PDB entry 9C0S | electron microscopy, 3.20 A resolution | chains A and B of the 5 polymer chains in the assembly

Chain A (and B):
Name: Acetyl-CoA decarbonylase/synthase complex subunit alpha 2
Organism: Methanosarcina thermophila
Notes: EC 1.2.7.4; chain B of this document is another copy of the same molecule, construct and numbering; everything in this record applies to it too
Reference sequence: Q9C4Z4 (ACDA2_METTE); numbering as in UniProt (aligned over 1-803)
Sequence (803 residues; each row starts with the number of its first residue):
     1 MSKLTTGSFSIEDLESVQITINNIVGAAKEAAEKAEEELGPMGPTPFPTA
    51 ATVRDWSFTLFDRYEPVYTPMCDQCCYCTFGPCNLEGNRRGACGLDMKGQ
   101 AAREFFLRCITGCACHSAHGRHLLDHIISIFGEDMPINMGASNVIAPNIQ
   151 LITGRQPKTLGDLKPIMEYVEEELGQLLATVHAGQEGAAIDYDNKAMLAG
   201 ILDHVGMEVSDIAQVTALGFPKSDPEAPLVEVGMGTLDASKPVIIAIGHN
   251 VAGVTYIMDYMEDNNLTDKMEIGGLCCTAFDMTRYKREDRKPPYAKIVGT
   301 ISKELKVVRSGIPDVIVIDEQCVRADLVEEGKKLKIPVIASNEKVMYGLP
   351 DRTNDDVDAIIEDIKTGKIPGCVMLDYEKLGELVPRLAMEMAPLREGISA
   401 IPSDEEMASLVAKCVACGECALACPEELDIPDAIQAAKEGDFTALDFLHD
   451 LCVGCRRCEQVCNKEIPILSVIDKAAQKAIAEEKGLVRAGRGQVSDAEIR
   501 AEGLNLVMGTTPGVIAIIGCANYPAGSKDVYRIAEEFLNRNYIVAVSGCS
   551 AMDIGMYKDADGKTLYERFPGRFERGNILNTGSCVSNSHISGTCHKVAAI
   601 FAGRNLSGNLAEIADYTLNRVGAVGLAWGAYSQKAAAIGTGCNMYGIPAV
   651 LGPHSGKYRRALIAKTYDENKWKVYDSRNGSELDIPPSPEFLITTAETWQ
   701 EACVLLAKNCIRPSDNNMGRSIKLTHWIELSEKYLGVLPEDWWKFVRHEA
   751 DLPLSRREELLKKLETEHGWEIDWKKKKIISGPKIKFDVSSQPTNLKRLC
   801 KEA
Not modelled in the structure: 1-39, 802-803 (chain B: 1-39, 801-803)
Bound ions: 3Fe-4S cluster Fe: C72 (shared with C72(B), C76(B) of chain B); 4Fe-4S cluster Fe site 1: C72 (shared with C72(B), C76(B) of chain B); 4Fe-4S cluster Fe site 2: C75, C78, C83, C93; Fe(3)-Ni(1)-S(4) cluster Fe: H249, C277, C322, C520, C549, C584; 4Fe-4S cluster Fe site 3: C414, C417, C420, C462; 4Fe-4S cluster Fe site 4: C424, C452, C455, C458
Residues lining bound ligands:
  - carbon monoxide (CMO): G503, L504, V507, F601
  - 3Fe-4S cluster / 4Fe-4S cluster: C72, Q74, C75, C76, E104
  - Fe(3)-Ni(1)-S(4) cluster (RQM): H249, C276, C277, I301, C322, G519, C520, G548, C549, C584, Y631, S632, K634
  - 4Fe-4S cluster (SF4), molecule 1: C75, Y77, C78, F80, G81, C83, L85, G91, A92, C93, R103, A183
  - 4Fe-4S cluster (SF4), molecule 2: C414, V415, A416, C417, G418, E419, C420, P431, V461, C462, N463, K464, I466, I468
  - 4Fe-4S cluster (SF4), molecule 3: A423, C424, P425, E426, L428, I430, C452, V453, G454, C455, R456, R457, C458, L469, I472
What the authors report for this chain:
  - binding site for carbon monoxide: L504, V507, F601

Chain A / chain B interface:
Pairs across the interface (171; chain A residue first):
  T49(A) with E343(B), hydrogen bond
  A51(A) with E343(B); M346(B), hydrophobic
  R54(A) with M346(B); G348(B); L349(B), hydrogen bond (side chain-backbone); D351(B), salt bridge
  M71(A) with C76(B), hydrophobic; P82(B), hydrophobic
  C76(A) with C72(B), hydrogen bond; R108(B), hydrogen bond (backbone-side chain); R659(B), hydrogen bond (backbone-side chain)
  Y77(A) with R108(B), hydrogen bond (backbone-side chain)
  C78(A) with Y631(B)
  T79(A) with N522(B), hydrogen bond; A630(B), hydrogen bond (side chain-backbone); Y631(B); H654(B); K657(B), hydrogen bond (backbone-side chain); Y658(B)
  F80(A) with P425(B); V453(B), hydrophobic; R457(B), hydrogen bond (backbone-side chain); N522(B); Y631(B), hydrophobic
  G81(A) with K657(B), hydrogen bond (backbone-side chain)
  P82(A) with M71(B), hydrophobic
  C83(A) with R457(B), hydrogen bond
  R89(A) with Q460(B); V461(B)
  R90(A) with A325(B); D326(B); E329(B), salt bridge; Q460(B), hydrogen bond (backbone-side chain)
  A92(A) with R324(B), hydrogen bond (backbone-side chain); C455(B); R457(B)
  C93(A) with R324(B); A325(B), hydrogen bond (backbone-backbone)
  G94(A) with R324(B); A325(B); D326(B)
  L95(A) with A325(B)
  L107(A) with L107(B), hydrophobic
  R108(A) with C76(B); Y77(B), hydrogen bond (side chain-backbone)
  I110(A) with L178(B)
  T111(A) with L178(B); V181(B); H182(B)
  A114(A) with L178(B), hydrophobic; A179(B)
  C115(A) with A179(B), hydrogen bond (side chain-backbone); H182(B); Q185(B), hydrogen bond
  A118(A) with Q176(B)
  R121(A) with E172(B), salt bridge; Q176(B)
  E168(A) with E168(B)
  E171(A) with E168(B); E171(B); E172(B)
  E172(A) with R121(B), salt bridge; E171(B)
  Q176(A) with A118(B); R121(B); K344(B)
  L178(A) with A114(B), hydrophobic; L178(B), hydrophobic
  A179(A) with C115(B), hydrophobic; A118(B), hydrophobic; K344(B)
  V181(A) with T111(B); Q633(B)
  H182(A) with T111(B); C115(B); S632(B); Q633(B), hydrogen bond; K634(B), hydrogen bond (side chain-backbone)
  A183(A) with Q633(B), hydrogen bond (backbone-side chain)
  G184(A) with E320(B); Q321(B); C322(B), hydrogen bond (backbone-backbone); V323(B), hydrogen bond (backbone-backbone)
  Q185(A) with C115(B); E320(B); Q321(B), hydrogen bond; K344(B); V345(B)
  E186(A) with A325(B); K344(B); V345(B); M346(B), hydrogen bond (side chain-backbone); Y347(B), hydrogen bond (side chain-backbone)
  G187(A) with A325(B)
  A188(A) with Y347(B); G348(B)
  I190(A) with G348(B)
  D191(A) with M346(B); Y347(B), hydrogen bond (side chain-backbone); G348(B), hydrogen bond (side chain-backbone)
  K195(A) with E343(B), hydrogen bond (side chain-backbone); K344(B)
  E320(A) with G184(B); Q185(B)
  Q321(A) with G184(B); Q185(B)
  C322(A) with A183(B); G184(B), hydrogen bond (backbone-backbone)
  V323(A) with G184(B), hydrogen bond (backbone-backbone)
  R324(A) with A92(B), hydrogen bond (side chain-backbone); C93(B); G94(B)
  A325(A) with R90(B), hydrogen bond (backbone-side chain); C93(B), hydrogen bond (backbone-backbone); G94(B); L95(B); G187(B)
  D326(A) with R90(B); G94(B)
  E329(A) with R90(B)
  E343(A) with T49(B), hydrogen bond; A51(B), hydrogen bond (side chain-backbone); K195(B), hydrogen bond (backbone-side chain)
  K344(A) with Q176(B), hydrogen bond; A179(B); Q185(B); E186(B); K195(B)
  V345(A) with Q185(B); E186(B)
  M346(A) with A50(B); A51(B); R54(B); E186(B), hydrogen bond (backbone-side chain); D191(B)
  Y347(A) with E186(B), hydrogen bond (backbone-side chain); A188(B); D191(B), hydrogen bond (backbone-side chain)
  G348(A) with R54(B); A188(B); D191(B), hydrogen bond (backbone-side chain)
  L349(A) with R54(B), hydrogen bond (backbone-side chain)
  D351(A) with R54(B)
  V373(A) with R54(B)
  L375(A) with A51(B), hydrophobic
  V453(A) with F80(B), hydrophobic
  C455(A) with A92(B), hydrophobic
  R457(A) with F80(B), hydrogen bond (side chain-backbone); P82(B); C83(B), hydrogen bond; A92(B)
  Q460(A) with R89(B); R90(B), hydrogen bond (side chain-backbone)
  V461(A) with R89(B)
  N522(A) with T79(B), hydrogen bond; F80(B)
  A630(A) with T79(B), hydrogen bond (backbone-side chain)
  Y631(A) with C78(B); T79(B), hydrogen bond (backbone-backbone); F80(B), hydrophobic
  S632(A) with H182(B)
  Q633(A) with V181(B); H182(B), hydrogen bond; A183(B)
  K634(A) with H182(B)
  H654(A) with T79(B), hydrogen bond (side chain-backbone)
  K657(A) with T79(B), hydrogen bond (side chain-backbone); G81(B), hydrogen bond (side chain-backbone)
  Y658(A) with T79(B)
  R659(A) with C76(B), hydrogen bond (side chain-backbone)
Other interface residues (no listed pair), chain A (86 interface residues in all): A50, G91, H122, D125, L174, G175, T180, P350, P425, E426
Other interface residues (no listed pair), chain B (84 interface residues in all): G91, I110, L174, G175, T180, I190, L375, E426, S655

In short:
Chain A and chain B form an interface of 86 and 84 residues respectively; the contacts include 54 hydrogen
bonds and 4 salt bridges. Polar pairs include R54(A)-D351(B), R90(A)-E329(B) and R121(A)-E172(B). The paper
reports a binding site for carbon monoxide at L504(A), V507(A) and F601(A).
Chain A and chain B are both Acetyl-CoA decarbonylase/synthase complex subunit alpha 2 (Methanosarcina
thermophila); the structure, Carbon monoxide dehydrogenase/acetyl-CoA synthase (CODH/ACS) pentamer from
Methanosarcina thermophila, was determined by electron microscopy together with 9C0Q, 9C0R and 9C0T from the
same study.
